PDB entry 3UD0 | X-ray diffraction, 2.00 A resolution | chains M and N of the 5 polymer chains in the assembly

== Chain M (and N) ==
Molecule: ATP synthase subunit C, mitochondrial
Source organism: Saccharomyces cerevisiae
Notes: chain N of this document is another copy of the same molecule, construct and numbering; everything in this record applies to it too
UniProt: P61829 (ATP9_YEAST); residues 1-76 here = UniProt positions 1-76
Sequence (76 residues; each row starts with the number of its first residue):
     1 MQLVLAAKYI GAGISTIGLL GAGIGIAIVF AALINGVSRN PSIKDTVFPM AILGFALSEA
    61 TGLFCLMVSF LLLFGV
Unresolved in the structure: 76 (chain N: 75-76)
Modified residues: Met1 (n-formylmethionine; FME)
Curated features (UniProtKB/Swiss-Prot):
  - site: Glu59 (Reversibly protonated during proton transport)
  - modified residue: Met1 (N-formylmethionine)
  - natural variant: Thr46 (T46L: In strain: DS400/A3 and KL14-4A), Leu53 (L53F: In strain: DS400/A3, DS401 and 1 more), Leu57 (L57V: In oligomycin-resistant mutant and cross-resistance to venturicidin), Cys65 (C65S: In oligomycin-resistant mutant)

== How chain M and chain N interact ==
Pairs across the interface (68; chain M residue first):
  Met1(M) with Gln2(N)
  Leu3(M) with Ala6(N)
  Val4(M) with Gln2(N); Tyr9(N), hydrophobic
  Ala7(M) with Ala6(N); Ile10(N)
  Lys8(M) with Tyr9(N)
  Ile10(M) with Ile10(N), hydrophobic
  Gly11(M) with Tyr9(N); Ile10(N); Gly13(N)
  Ile14(M) with Gly13(N); Ile14(N); Ile17(N), hydrophobic
  Ser15(M) with Gly13(N); Thr16(N), hydrogen bond
  Gly18(M) with Leu20(N)
  Gly21(M) with Leu20(N); Gly23(N); Ile24(N)
  Gly25(M) with Gly23(N); Ala27(N)
  Ile28(M) with Ala27(N); Ala31(N), hydrophobic
  Val29(M) with Ala27(N), hydrophobic; Ile34(N)
  Ala32(M) with Ala31(N), hydrophobic; Ile34(N); Asn35(N)
  Leu33(M) with Ile34(N)
  Asn35(M) with Asn35(N), hydrogen bond
  Gly36(M) with Asn35(N); Ser38(N), hydrogen bond (backbone-side chain)
  Arg39(M) with Arg39(N)
  Asn40(M) with Ser38(N), hydrogen bond (side chain-backbone); Pro41(N)
  Ile43(M) with Val37(N), hydrophobic; Ser38(N); Pro41(N), hydrophobic
  Thr46(M) with Val37(N); Lys44(N)
  Val47(M) with Ile34(N); Ser38(N)
  Met50(M) with Phe30(N); Leu33(N), hydrophobic; Lys44(N)
  Ala51(M) with Ile34(N), hydrophobic
  Leu53(M) with Phe30(N), hydrophobic
  Gly54(M) with Phe30(N)
  Leu57(M) with Ile26(N), hydrophobic; Phe30(N), hydrophobic; Phe55(N), hydrophobic
  Ser58(M) with Gly23(N), hydrogen bond (side chain-backbone); Ile26(N)
  Thr61(M) with Leu19(N); Ala22(N); Gly23(N); Ile26(N)
  Phe64(M) with Leu19(N), hydrophobic
  Cys65(M) with Thr16(N); Leu19(N), hydrophobic
  Val68(M) with Thr16(N); Leu66(N), hydrophobic; Ser69(N); Phe70(N), hydrophobic
  Leu71(M) with Phe70(N), hydrophobic
  Leu72(M) with Tyr9(N), hydrophobic; Leu73(N), hydrophobic
Other interface residues (no listed pair), chain M (40 interface residues in all): Ile17, Leu20, Ala22, Ile24, Val37
Other interface residues (no listed pair), chain N (38 interface residues in all): Leu3, Leu5, Ala12, Ile28, Phe48, Glu59, Leu63, Phe74

== In short ==
The interface between chain M and chain N involves 40 residues on one side and 38 on the other, with 5
hydrogen bonds. Among the polar pairs are Ser15(M)-Thr16(N), Asn35(M)-Asn35(N) and Gly36(M)-Ser38(N).
Both chains are ATP synthase subunit C, mitochondrial (Saccharomyces cerevisiae). Entry 3UD0 (ATP synthase C10
ring in proton-unlocked conformation at PH 5.5) was determined by X-ray diffraction together with 3U2F, 3U2Y
and 3U32 from the same study.
